Entry 3EXH (X-ray diffraction, 2.44 A resolution); this record covers chains B and C of the 4 polymer chains in the assembly.

Chain B:
Name: Pyruvate dehydrogenase E1 component subunit beta, mitochondrial
Organism: Homo sapiens
Notes: EC 1.2.4.1; fragment: E1p-beta
UniProtKB: P11177 (ODPB_HUMAN); residues 1-329 here correspond to UniProt positions 31-359 (UniProt number = residue number + 30)
Amino-acid sequence (329 residues; each row starts with the number of its first residue):
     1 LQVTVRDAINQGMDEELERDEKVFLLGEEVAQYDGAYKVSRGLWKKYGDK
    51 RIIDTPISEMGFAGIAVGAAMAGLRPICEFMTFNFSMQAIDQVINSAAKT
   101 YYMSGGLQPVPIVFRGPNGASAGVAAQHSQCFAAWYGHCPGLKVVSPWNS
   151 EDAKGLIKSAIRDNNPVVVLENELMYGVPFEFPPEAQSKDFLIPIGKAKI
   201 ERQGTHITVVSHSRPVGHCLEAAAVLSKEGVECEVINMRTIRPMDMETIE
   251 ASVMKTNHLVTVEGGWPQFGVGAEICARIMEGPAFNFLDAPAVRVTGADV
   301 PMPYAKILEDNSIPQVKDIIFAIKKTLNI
UniProt features mapped onto this chain:
  - binding site (thiamine diphosphate): Glu59
  - binding site (K(+)): Ile112, Ala160, Ile161, Asp163, Asn165
  - site: Asp289 (Important for interaction with DLAT)
  - modified residue: Tyr37 (Phosphotyrosine), Lys324 (N6-acetyllysine)
Metal / ion sites: K+: Ala160, Ile161, Asp163
Ligand contacts: thiamine diphosphate (TPP): Glu28, Ile57, Glu59, Met81, Phe85, Gln88, His128

Chain C:
Name: Pyruvate dehydrogenase E1 component subunit alpha, somatic form, mitochondrial
Organism: Homo sapiens
Notes: EC 1.2.4.1; fragment: E1p-alpha
UniProtKB: P08559 (ODPA_HUMAN); residues 1-361 here correspond to UniProt positions 30-390 (UniProt number = residue number + 29)
Amino-acid sequence (382 residues; each row starts with the number of its first residue; numbers below 1 keep their minus sign (Met-20 is residue -20)):
   -20 MGSSHHHHHHSSGLVPRGSHMFANDATFEIKKCDLHRLEEGPPVTTVLTR
    30 EDGLKYYRMMQTVRRMELKADQLYKQKIIRGFCHLCDGQEACCVGLEAGI
    80 NPTDHLITAYRAHGFTFTRGLSVREILAELTGRKGGCAKGKGGSMHMYAK
   130 NFYGGNGIVGAQVPLGAGIALACKYNGKDEVCLTLYGDGAANQGQIFEAY
   180 NMAALWKLPCIFICENNRYGMGTAVERAAASTDYYKRGDFIPGLRVDGMD
   230 ILCVREATRFAAAYCRSGKGPILMELQTYRYHGHSMSDPGVAYRTREEIQ
   280 EVRSKSDPIMLLKDRMVNSNLASVEELKEIDVEVRKEIEDAAQFATADPE
   330 PPLEELGYHIYSSDPPFEVRGANQWIKFKSVS
Not modelled in the structure: -20 to -1
Construct notes: expression tag (-20 to 0); engineered mutation Ala203 (Ser232 in P08559), Ala271 (Ser300 in P08559)
Modified / non-standard residues: Ser264 (phosphoserine; SEP)
UniProt features mapped onto this chain:
  - binding site (pyruvate): His63, Tyr89, Arg90, Ala128, Gly136, Val138, Asp167, Gly168, Ala169, Asn196, Tyr198
  - binding site (thiamine diphosphate): Tyr89, Arg90, Gly136, Val138, Asp167, Gly168, Ala169, Asn196, His263
  - binding site (Mg(2+)): Asp167, Asn196, Tyr198
  - modified residue: Lys34 (N6-acetyllysine), Lys215 (N6-acetyllysine), Lys248 (N6-succinyllysine), Ser264 (Phosphoserine), Ser266 (Phosphoserine), Tyr272 (Phosphotyrosine), Lys284 (N6-acetyllysine), Lys292 (N6-acetyllysine), Lys307 (N6-acetyllysine), Lys356 (N6-succinyllysine)
Metal / ion sites: Mn2+: Asp167, Asn196, Tyr198 (together with thiamine diphosphate)
Ligand contacts: thiamine diphosphate (TPP): Tyr89, Arg90, Gly136, Ile137, Val138, Gly166, Asp167, Gly168, Ala169, Gln172, Asn196, Tyr198, Gly199, Met200, Arg259, His263

Chain B / chain C interface:
Contacting residue pairs (79):
  Glu29(B) - Gly199(C)
  Glu29(B) - Met200(C)
  Glu29(B) - Gly201(C)  hydrogen bond (side chain-backbone)
  Glu29(B) - Thr202(C)  hydrogen bond
  Gln32(B) - Arg206(C)  hydrogen bond
  Tyr33(B) - Met200(C)  hydrophobic
  Tyr33(B) - Gly201(C)
  Tyr33(B) - Asp267(C)
  Asp54(B) - Arg206(C)  salt bridge
  Pro56(B) - Ala207(C)
  Ile57(B) - Val138(C)  hydrophobic
  Ile57(B) - Gly168(C)
  Ile57(B) - Gln172(C)  hydrogen bond (backbone-side chain)
  Ser58(B) - Asn171(C)  hydrogen bond (side chain-backbone)
  Glu59(B) - Gln172(C)  hydrogen bond
  Met81(B) - Met200(C)  hydrophobic
  Phe85(B) - Ile137(C)  hydrophobic
  Gln88(B) - Ile137(C)
  Gln88(B) - Val138(C)  hydrogen bond (side chain-backbone)
  Gln88(B) - Gln172(C)  hydrogen bond
  Gln88(B) - Gln174(C)
  Ala122(B) - Arg59(C)
  Ala122(B) - Gly60(C)
  Gly123(B) - Arg59(C)
  Gly123(B) - Gly60(C)
  Val124(B) - Phe61(C)  hydrophobic
  Val124(B) - Met124(C)
  Ala125(B) - Gly121(C)
  Ala125(B) - His125(C)
  Gln127(B) - His125(C)
  Gln127(B) - Gly136(C)  hydrogen bond (side chain-backbone)
  Gln127(B) - Ile137(C)
  His128(B) - Phe61(C)
  His128(B) - Met124(C)
  His128(B) - Gly136(C)
  Val293(B) - Gln353(C)
  Arg294(B) - Arg349(C)  hydrogen bond (backbone-side chain)
  Val295(B) - Ala351(C)
  Thr296(B) - Ala351(C)  hydrogen bond (backbone-backbone)
  Gly297(B) - Gly350(C)
  Ala298(B) - Arg349(C)
  Ala298(B) - Gly350(C)
  Asp299(B) - Val348(C)
  Asp299(B) - Arg349(C)  hydrogen bond (backbone-backbone)
  Val300(B) - Leu335(C)  hydrophobic
  Val300(B) - Ile339(C)  hydrophobic
  Val300(B) - Val348(C)  hydrophobic
  Pro303(B) - Lys120(C)
  Tyr304(B) - Ile58(C)
  Tyr304(B) - Arg59(C)  hydrogen bond (backbone-side chain)
  Tyr304(B) - Glu108(C)
  Tyr304(B) - Leu109(C)  hydrogen bond (side chain-backbone)
  Tyr304(B) - Gly111(C)
  Tyr304(B) - Gly119(C)
  Tyr304(B) - Lys120(C)  hydrogen bond (backbone-backbone)
  Tyr304(B) - Gly121(C)
  Tyr304(B) - Gly122(C)
  Ala305(B) - Gly111(C)
  Ala305(B) - Gly119(C)  hydrogen bond (backbone-backbone)
  Ala305(B) - Pro330(C)
  Lys306(B) - Arg59(C)
  Lys306(B) - Glu329(C)  hydrogen bond (backbone-side chain)
  Ile307(B) - Glu329(C)  hydrogen bond (backbone-side chain)
  Ile307(B) - Pro330(C)
  Leu308(B) - Lys120(C)
  Leu308(B) - Pro330(C)  hydrophobic
  Leu308(B) - Leu335(C)
  Glu309(B) - Arg59(C)  salt bridge
  Asn311(B) - Leu332(C)
  Asn311(B) - Leu335(C)
  Ser312(B) - Leu335(C)
  Pro314(B) - Ala351(C)  hydrophobic
  Asp318(B) - Ala351(C)
  Asp318(B) - Asn352(C)  hydrogen bond (backbone-side chain)
  Asp318(B) - Ile355(C)
  Phe321(B) - Asn352(C)
  Phe321(B) - Trp354(C)  hydrophobic
  Ala322(B) - Trp354(C)  hydrophobic
  Lys325(B) - Trp354(C)
Interface residues without a listed pair, chain B (43 interface residues in all): Ala36, Pro267, Met302, Ile313
Interface residues without a listed pair, chain C (44 interface residues in all): Asn135, Tyr272, Pro331, Phe357

Summary:
The interface between chain B and chain C involves 43 residues on one side and 44 on the other; the contacts
include 19 hydrogen bonds and 2 salt bridges. Polar pairs include Asp54(B)-Arg206(C), Glu309(B)-Arg59(C) and
Glu29(B)-Gly201(C).
Chain B is Pyruvate dehydrogenase E1 component subunit beta, mitochondrial and chain C is Pyruvate
dehydrogenase E1 component subunit alpha, somatic form, mitochondrial, both from Homo sapiens; the structure,
Crystal structure of the pyruvate dehydrogenase (E1p) component of human pyruvate dehydrogenase complex, was
determined by X-ray diffraction together with 3EXE, 3EXF, 3EXG and 3EXI from the same study.
